PDB entry 8TSL | electron microscopy, 3.40 A resolution | chains F and G of the 12 polymer chains in the assembly

== Chain F (and G) ==
Protein: Capsular biosynthesis protein
Source organism: Caldimonas thermodepolymerans
Notes: chain G of this document is another copy of the same molecule, construct and numbering; everything in this record applies to it too
UniProtKB: A0A2S5T4A0 (A0A2S5T4A0_9BURK); residues 3-371 here correspond to UniProt positions 2-370 (UniProt number = residue number - 1)
Sequence (390 residues; row label = number of the first residue in the row; numbers below 1 keep their minus sign (Met-2 is residue -2)):
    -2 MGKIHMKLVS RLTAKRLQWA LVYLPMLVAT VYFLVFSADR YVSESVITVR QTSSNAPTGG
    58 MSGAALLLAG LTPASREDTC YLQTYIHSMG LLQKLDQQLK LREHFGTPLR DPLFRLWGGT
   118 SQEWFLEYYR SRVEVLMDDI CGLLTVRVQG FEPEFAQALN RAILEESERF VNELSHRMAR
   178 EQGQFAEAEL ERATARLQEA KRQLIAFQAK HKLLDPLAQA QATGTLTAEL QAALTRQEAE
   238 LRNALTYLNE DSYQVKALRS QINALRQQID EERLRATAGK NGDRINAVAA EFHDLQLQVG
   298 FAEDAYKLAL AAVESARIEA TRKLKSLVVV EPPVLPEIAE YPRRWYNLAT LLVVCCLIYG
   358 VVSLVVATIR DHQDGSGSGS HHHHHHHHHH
Not modelled in the structure: -2 to 2, 49-71, 177-320, 370-387 (chain G: -2 to 4, 50-71, 181-304, 371-387)
Construct notes: initiating methionine (-2); expression tag (-1 to 2, 372-387); conflict Cys77 (Leu76 in A0A2S5T4A0), Cys138 (Ser137 in A0A2S5T4A0)

== Interface between chain F and chain G ==
Disulfides between the chains: Cys138(F)-Cys77(G)
Pairs across the interface (18):
  Thr45(F) with Tyr78(G)
  Arg47(F) with Tyr78(G), hydrogen bond
  Arg73(F) with Glu74(G), salt bridge
  Cys138(F) with Glu74(G); Cys77(G), disulfide
  Leu140(F) with Tyr78(G), hydrophobic; Thr81(G)
  Ser323(F) with Glu178(G), hydrogen bond
  Glu328(F) with Ser85(G); Met86(G); Gly87(G)
  Val331(F) with Met86(G), hydrophobic
  Leu332(F) with Gln119(G)
  Glu334(F) with Ser118(G); Gln119(G); Glu120(G)
  Ile335(F) with Ser118(G); Glu120(G)
Other interface residues (no listed pair), chain F (17 interface residues in all): Val43, Ile137, Val325, Val326, Val327, Pro333
Other interface residues (no listed pair), chain G (17 interface residues in all): Tyr82, Thr117, Phe167, Leu171, Arg174, Met175

== In short ==
The chain F/chain G interface involves 17 residues from each chain; the contacts include 1 disulfide bond, 2
hydrogen bonds and 1 salt bridge. Polar pairs include Arg73(F)-Glu74(G), Arg47(F)-Tyr78(G) and
Ser323(F)-Glu178(G).
Both chains are Capsular biosynthesis protein (Caldimonas thermodepolymerans). Entry 8TSL (S.
thermodepolymerans KpsM-KpsE in Apo 2 state with rigid body fitted KpsT) was determined by electron
microscopy, deposited together with 8TSH, 8TSI, 8TSW, 8TT3 and 8TUN.
